Entry 6GOV (electron microscopy, 3.70 A resolution); this record covers chains B and R of the 13 polymer chains in the assembly.

Chain B:
Name: Transcription antitermination protein NusB
Organism: Escherichia coli O157:H7
Reference sequence: P0A782 (NUSB_ECO57); numbering as in UniProt (aligned over 1-139)
Amino-acid sequence (141 residues; each row starts with the number of its first residue; numbers below 1 keep their minus sign (Gly-1 is residue -1)):
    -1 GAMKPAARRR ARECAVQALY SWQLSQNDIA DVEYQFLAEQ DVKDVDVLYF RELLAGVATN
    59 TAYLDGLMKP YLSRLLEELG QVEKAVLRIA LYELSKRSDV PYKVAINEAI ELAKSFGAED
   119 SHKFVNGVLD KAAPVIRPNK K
Disordered / not traced: -1 to 0
Differences from the reference sequence: expression tag (-1 to 0)

Chain R:
Molecule: TRANSCRIPTION BUBBLE (66-nt RNA)
Organism: synthetic construct
Sequence (66 nucleotides; each row starts with the number of its first residue; note: 8 numbers in that range are skipped by the numbering (no residue carries them; nothing is unmodelled there); a row labelled like 52A-52F holds insertion residues (52A, then the next letters in order); numbers below 1 keep their minus sign (G-1 is residue -1)):
    -1 GGCGCUCUUU AACAUUAAGC CCUGAAGAAG GGCAAAAAU
    41 CAAAUUAAAC CA
52A-52F CACCUG
    58 GCGUGUGGC
Disordered / not traced: -1 to 4, 41-46, 52A-52F
Bound ions: Mg2+: C66 (shared with 3 residues of chain Y)

Chain B / chain R interface:
Contacting residue pairs (30):
  Tyr69(B) with U7(R), base contact
  Arg72(B) with U7(R), base contact; U8(R), phosphate contact
  Leu73(B) with U8(R), phosphate contact
  Leu74(B) with U8(R), sugar contact; A9(R), phosphate contact
  Glu75(B) with U8(R), hydrogen bond to the base; A9(R), base contact; A10(R), hydrogen bond to the base
  Glu76(B) with U8(R), base contact
  Leu77(B) with U8(R), base contact
  Gly78(B) with U8(R), hydrogen bond to the base
  Glu81(B) with U8(R), base contact
  Ile108(B) with C5(R), base contact
  Lys112(B) with C5(R), hydrogen bond to the base
  Glu117(B) with A9(R), sugar contact
  Asp118(B) with U8(R), phosphate contact; A9(R), sugar contact
  Ser119(B) with U8(R), base contact
  His120(B) with C5(R), sugar contact
  Lys121(B) with U6(R), phosphate contact; U7(R), hydrogen bond to the phosphate; U8(R), hydrogen bond to the phosphate
  Phe122(B) with U7(R), base contact
  Asn124(B) with C5(R), hydrogen bond to the phosphate
  Gly125(B) with U6(R), sugar contact
  Val126(B) with U7(R), base contact
  Asp128(B) with U6(R), base contact
  Lys129(B) with U6(R), sugar contact; U7(R), base contact
Interface residues without a listed pair, chain B (23 interface residues in all): Pro68

In short:
The interface between chain B and chain R involves 23 residues on one side and 6 on the other, with 7 hydrogen
bonds. Polar pairs include Glu75(B)-U8(R), Glu75(B)-A10(R) and Gly78(B)-U8(R).
Here chain B is Transcription antitermination protein NusB (Escherichia coli O157:H7) and chain R is
TRANSCRIPTION BUBBLE (66-nt RNA) (synthetic construct). Entry 6GOV (Structure of THE RNA POLYMERASE
LAMBDA-BASED ANTITERMINATION COMPLEX) was determined by electron microscopy.
